4N4A - chain A; structure by X-ray diffraction, 2.35 A resolution.

== Chain A ==
Molecule: Cap-specific mRNA (nucleoside-2'-O-)-methyltransferase 1
Source organism: Homo sapiens
Notes: EC 2.1.1.57
Reference sequence: Q8N1G2 (MTR1_HUMAN); residue numbers follow UniProt; this construct covers 126-550
Amino-acid sequence (428 residues; each row starts with the number of its first residue):
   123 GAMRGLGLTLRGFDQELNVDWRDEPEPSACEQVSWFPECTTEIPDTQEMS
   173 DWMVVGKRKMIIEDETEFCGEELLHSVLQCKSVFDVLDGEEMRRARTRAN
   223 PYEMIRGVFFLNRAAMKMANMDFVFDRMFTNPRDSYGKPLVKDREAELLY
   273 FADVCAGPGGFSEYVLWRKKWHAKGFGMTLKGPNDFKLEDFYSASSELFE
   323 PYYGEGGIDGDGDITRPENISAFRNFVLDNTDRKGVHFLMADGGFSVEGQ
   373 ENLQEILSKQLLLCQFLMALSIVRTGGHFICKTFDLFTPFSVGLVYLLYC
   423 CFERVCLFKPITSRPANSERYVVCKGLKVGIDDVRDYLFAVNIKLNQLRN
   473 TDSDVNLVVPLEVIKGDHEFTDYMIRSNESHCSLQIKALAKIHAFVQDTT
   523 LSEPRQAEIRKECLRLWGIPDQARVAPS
Unresolved in the structure: 123-139, 326-333, 546-550
Sequence notes: expression tag (123-125)
Swiss-Prot annotation at these positions:
  - active site: Lys-239, Asp-364, Lys-404 (Proton acceptor)
  - binding site (substrate): Lys-203 to Asp-207, Arg-218, Asn-374 to Gln-376, Asn-439
  - binding site (S-adenosyl-L-methionine): Asn-234, Cys-277 to Phe-283, Asp-335, Ile-336
From the paper describing this entry:
  - mutagenesis - K203A: decreased catalytic activity
  - mutagenesis - R228A: unchanged catalytic activity

== Overview ==
Curated annotation (UniProt) lists 3 active-site residues, 10 substrate-binding residues and 10
S-adenosyl-L-methionine-binding residues. From the paper: K203A reduces catalytic activity; R228A leaves
catalytic activity unchanged.
Chain A is Cap-specific mRNA (nucleoside-2'-O-)-methyltransferase 1 (Homo sapiens); the structure, Cystal
structure of Cap-specific mRNA (nucleoside-2'-O-)-methyltransferase 1, was determined by X-ray diffraction,
deposited together with 4N48 and 4N49.
